Entry 7FEM (electron microscopy, 4.10 A resolution (low resolution: residue-level contacts below are approximate; hydrogen-bond / salt-bridge calls are withheld)); this record covers chains A and D of the 4 polymer chains in the assembly.

== Chain A ==
Name: Spike glycoprotein
Organism: Severe acute respiratory syndrome coronavirus 2
UniProt: P0DTC2 (SPIKE_SARS2); residue numbers follow UniProt; this construct covers 15-68, 71-143, 145-1208
Sequence (1191 residues; each row starts with the number of its first residue; note: 3 numbers in that range are skipped by the numbering (no residue carries them; nothing is unmodelled there)):
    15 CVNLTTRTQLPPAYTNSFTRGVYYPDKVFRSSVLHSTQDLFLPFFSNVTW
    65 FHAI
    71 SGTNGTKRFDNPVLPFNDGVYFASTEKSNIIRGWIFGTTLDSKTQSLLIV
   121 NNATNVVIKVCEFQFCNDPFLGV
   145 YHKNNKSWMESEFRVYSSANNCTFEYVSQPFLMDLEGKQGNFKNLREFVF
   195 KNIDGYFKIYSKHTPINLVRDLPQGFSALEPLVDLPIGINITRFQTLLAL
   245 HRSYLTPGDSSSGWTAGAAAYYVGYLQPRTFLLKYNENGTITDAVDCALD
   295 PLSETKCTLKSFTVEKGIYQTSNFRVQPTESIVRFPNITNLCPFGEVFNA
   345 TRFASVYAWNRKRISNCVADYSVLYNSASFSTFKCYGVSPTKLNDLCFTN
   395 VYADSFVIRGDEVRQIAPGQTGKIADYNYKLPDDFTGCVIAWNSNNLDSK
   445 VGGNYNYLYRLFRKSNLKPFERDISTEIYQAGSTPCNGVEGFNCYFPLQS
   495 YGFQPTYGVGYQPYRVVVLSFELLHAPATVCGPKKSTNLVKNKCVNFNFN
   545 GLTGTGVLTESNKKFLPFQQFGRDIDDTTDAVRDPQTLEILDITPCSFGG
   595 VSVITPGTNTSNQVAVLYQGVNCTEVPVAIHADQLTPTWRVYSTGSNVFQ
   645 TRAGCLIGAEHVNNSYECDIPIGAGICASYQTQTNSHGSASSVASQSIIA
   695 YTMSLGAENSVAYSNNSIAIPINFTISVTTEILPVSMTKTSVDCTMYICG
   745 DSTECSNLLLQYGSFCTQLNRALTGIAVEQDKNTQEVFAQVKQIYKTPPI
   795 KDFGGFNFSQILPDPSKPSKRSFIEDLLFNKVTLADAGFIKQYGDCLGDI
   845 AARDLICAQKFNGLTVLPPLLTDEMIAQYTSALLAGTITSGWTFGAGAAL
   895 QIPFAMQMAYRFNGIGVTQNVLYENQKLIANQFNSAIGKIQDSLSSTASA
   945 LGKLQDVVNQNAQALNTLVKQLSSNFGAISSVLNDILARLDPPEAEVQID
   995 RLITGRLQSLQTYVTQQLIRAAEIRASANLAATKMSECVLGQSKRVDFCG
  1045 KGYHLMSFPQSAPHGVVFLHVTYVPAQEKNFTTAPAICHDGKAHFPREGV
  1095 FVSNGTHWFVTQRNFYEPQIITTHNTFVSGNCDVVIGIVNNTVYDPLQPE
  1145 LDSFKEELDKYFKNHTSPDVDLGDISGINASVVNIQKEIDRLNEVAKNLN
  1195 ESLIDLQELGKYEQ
Unresolved in the structure: 15-26, 71-80, 145-164, 173-186, 243-262, 622-640, 677-688, 828-853, 1148-1208
Sequence notes: variant Y501 (Asn in P0DTC2), D570 (Ala in P0DTC2), G614 (Asp in P0DTC2), H681 (Pro in P0DTC2), G682 (Arg in P0DTC2), S683 (Arg in P0DTC2), S685 (Arg in P0DTC2), I716 (Thr in P0DTC2), A982 (Ser in P0DTC2), P986 (Lys in P0DTC2), P987 (Val in P0DTC2), H1118 (Asp in P0DTC2)
UniProt features mapped onto this chain:
  - region: N280 to C301 (Putative superantigen), R403 to D405 (Integrin-binding motif), N448 to F456 (Immunodominant HLA epitope recognized by the CD8+), S816 to Y837 (Fusion peptide 1), K835 to F855 (Fusion peptide 2), D1163 to E1202 (Heptad repeat 2)
  - site: R815, S816 (Cleavage)
  - glycosylation: N17 (N-linked (GlcNAc...) (complex) asparagine), N61 (N-linked (GlcNAc...) (hybrid) asparagine), N74 (N-linked (GlcNAc...) (complex) asparagine), N122 (N-linked (GlcNAc...) (hybrid) asparagine), N149 (N-linked (GlcNAc...) (complex) asparagine), N165 (N-linked (GlcNAc...) (complex) asparagine), N234 (N-linked (GlcNAc...) (high mannose) asparagine), N282 (N-linked (GlcNAc...) (complex) asparagine), T323 (O-linked (GalNAc) threonine), S325 (O-linked (HexNAc...) serine), N331 (N-linked (GlcNAc...) (complex) asparagine), N343 (N-linked (GlcNAc...) (complex) asparagine), N603 (N-linked (GlcNAc...) (hybrid) asparagine), N616 (N-linked (GlcNAc...) (complex) asparagine), N657 (N-linked (GlcNAc...) (complex) asparagine), T676 (O-linked (GlcNAc...) threonine), T678 (O-linked (GlcNAc...) threonine), N709 (N-linked (GlcNAc...) (high mannose) asparagine), N717 (N-linked (GlcNAc...) (hybrid) asparagine), N801 (N-linked (GlcNAc...) (hybrid) asparagine) and 6 more in UniProt
Disulfide bonds: C291-C301, C336-C361, C379-C432, C391-C525, C480-C488, C538-C590, C617-C649, C662-C671, C738-C760, C743-C749, C1032-C1043, C1082-C1126
Glycans and other covalent adducts: N-acetylglucosamine (NAG) linked to N61, N165, N234, N282, N603, N616, N657, N709, N717, N801, N1074, N1098, N1134
What the authors report for this chain:
  - self-association interface (contacts with another copy of this molecule); pairs are residue here / residue on that copy: D570-K964 (hydrogen bond)

== Chain D ==
Name: Angiotensin-converting enzyme 2
Organism: Homo sapiens
Notes: EC 3.4.17.23
UniProt: Q9BYF1 (ACE2_HUMAN); residue numbers follow UniProt; this construct covers 18-740
Sequence (729 residues; numbered 18 to 746; the number before each row is that of its first residue):
    18 QSTIEEQAKTFLDKFNHEAEDLFYQSSLASWNYNTNITEENVQNMNNAGD
    68 KWSAFLKEQSTLAQMYPLQEIQNLTVKLQLQALQQNGSSVLSEDKSKRLN
   118 TILNTMSTIYSTGKVCNPDNPQECLLLEPGLNEIMANSLDYNERLWAWES
   168 WRSEVGKQLRPLYEEYVVLKNEMARANHYEDYGDYWRGDYEVNGVDGYDY
   218 SRGQLIEDVEHTFEEIKPLYEHLHAYVRAKLMNAYPSYISPIGCLPAHLL
   268 GDMWGRFWTNLYSLTVPFGQKPNIDVTDAMVDQAWDAQRIFKEAEKFFVS
   318 VGLPNMTQGFWENSMLTDPGNVQKAVCHPTAWDLGKGDFRILMCTKVTMD
   368 DFLTAHHEMGHIQYDMAYAAQPFLLRNGANEGFHEAVGEIMSLSAATPKH
   418 LKSIGLLSPDFQEDNETEINFLLKQALTIVGTLPFTYMLEKWRWMVFKGE
   468 IPKDQWMKKWWEMKREIVGVVEPVPHDETYCDPASLFHVSNDYSFIRYYT
   518 RTLYQFQFQEALCQAAKHEGPLHKCDISNSTEAGQKLFNMLRLGKSEPWT
   568 LALENVVGAKNMNVRPLLNYFEPLFTWLKDQNKNSFVGWSTDWSPYADQS
   618 IKVRISLKSALGDKAYEWNDNEMYLFRSSVAYAMRQYFLKVKNQMILFGE
   668 EDVRVANLKPRISFNFFVTAPKNVSDIIPRTEVEKAIRMSRSRINDAFRL
   718 NDNSLEFLGIQPTLGPPNQPPVSHHHHHH
Unresolved in the structure: 18, 134-140, 490-492, 601-607, 614-746
Sequence notes: expression tag (741-746)
UniProt features mapped onto this chain:
  - region: D30 to Y41 (Interaction with SARS-CoV spike glycoprotein), M82 to P84 (Interaction with SARS-CoV spike glycoprotein), K353 to R357 (Interaction with SARS-CoV spike glycoprotein), R652 to K659 (Essential for cleavage by ADAM17), R697 to R716 (Essential for cleavage by TMPRSS11D and TMPRSS2)
  - active site: E375 (Proton acceptor), H505 (Proton donor)
  - binding site (chloride): R169, W477, K481
  - binding site (substrate): R273, H345, P346, Y515
  - binding site (Zn(2+)): H374, H378, E402
  - glycosylation (N-linked (GlcNAc...) asparagine): N53, N90, N103, N322, N432, N546, N690
Disulfide bonds: C133-C141, C344-C361, C530-C542

== Interface between chain A and chain D ==
Residue-residue contacts - 22 pairs, chain A then chain D:
  Y449(A) - D38(D)
  Y453(A) - H34(D)
  L455(A) - H34(D)
  F456(A) - T27(D)
  A475(A) - E23(D)
  A475(A) - Q24(D)
  G476(A) - S19(D)
  G476(A) - Q24(D)
  S477(A) - S19(D)
  F486(A) - Y83(D)
  N487(A) - Q24(D)
  Y489(A) - Q24(D)
  Y489(A) - K31(D)
  Q498(A) - Q42(D)
  T500(A) - Y41(D)
  T500(A) - N330(D)
  T500(A) - D355(D)
  Y501(A) - K353(D)
  G502(A) - K353(D)
  G502(A) - G354(D)
  Y505(A) - E37(D)
  Y505(A) - K353(D)
Other interface residues (no listed pair), chain A (16 interface residues in all): V503
Other interface residues (no listed pair), chain D (18 interface residues in all): D30, L79, Q325
The authors on this interface:
  - interface residues, chain A: Y501(A)

== Overview ==
16 residues of chain A and 18 residues of chain D are in contact. Covalently linked N-acetylglucosamine: at
N61(A), N165(A), N234(A), N282(A), N603(A) and N616(A) and 7 more. The paper reports the interface residue
Y501(A); a self-association interface involving D570(A).
Here chain A is Spike glycoprotein (Severe acute respiratory syndrome coronavirus 2) and chain D is
Angiotensin-converting enzyme 2 (Homo sapiens). Entry 7FEM (SARS-CoV-2 B.1.1.7 S-ACE2 complex) was determined
by electron microscopy, deposited together with 7FET.
